Entry 5UKB (X-ray diffraction, 5.47 A resolution (low resolution: residue-level contacts below are approximate; hydrogen-bond / salt-bridge calls are withheld)); this record covers chains D and R of the 11 polymer chains in the assembly.

# Chain D
Molecule: Nucleocapsid
Organism: Vesicular stomatitis Indiana virus
Reference sequence: A6H4P1 (A6H4P1_9RHAB); residues 2-422 here = UniProt positions 2-422
Sequence (423 residues; numbered 0 to 422; the number before each row is that of its first residue; numbering starts at 0):
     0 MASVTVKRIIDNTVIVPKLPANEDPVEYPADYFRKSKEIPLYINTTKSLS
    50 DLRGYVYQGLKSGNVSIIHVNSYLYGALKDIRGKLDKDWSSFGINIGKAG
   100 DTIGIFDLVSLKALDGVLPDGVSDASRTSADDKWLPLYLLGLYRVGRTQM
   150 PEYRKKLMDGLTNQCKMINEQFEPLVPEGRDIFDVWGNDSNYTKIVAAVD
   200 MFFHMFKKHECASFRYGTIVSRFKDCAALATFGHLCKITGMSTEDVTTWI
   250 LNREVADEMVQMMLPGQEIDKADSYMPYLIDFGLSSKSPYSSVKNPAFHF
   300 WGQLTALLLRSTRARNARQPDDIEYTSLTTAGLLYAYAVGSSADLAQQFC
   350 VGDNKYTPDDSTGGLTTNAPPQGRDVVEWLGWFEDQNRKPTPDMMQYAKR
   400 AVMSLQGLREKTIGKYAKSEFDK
Disordered / not traced: 0-1, 115-116
Sequence notes: expression tag (0-1)

# Chain R
Molecule: 45-nt RNA strand
Organism: Escherichia coli
Sequence (45 nucleotides; row label = number of the first residue in the row):
     1 UUUUUUUUUUUUUUUUUUUUUUUUUUUUUUUUUUUUUUUUUUUUU

# Interface between chain D and chain R
Residue-residue contacts - 34 pairs, chain D then chain R:
  Asp-23(D) with U29(R)
  Arg-143(D) with U35(R); U36(R)
  Met-149(D) with U33(R)
  Glu-151(D) with U33(R)
  Tyr-152(D) with U33(R); U34(R); U35(R)
  Lys-206(D) with U37(R); U38(R)
  Ala-211(D) with U37(R)
  Arg-214(D) with U37(R)
  Tyr-215(D) with U36(R)
  Ile-218(D) with U35(R); U36(R)
  Val-219(D) with U35(R)
  Asp-224(D) with U30(R); U31(R)
  Cys-225(D) with U31(R)
  Ala-226(D) with U31(R); U32(R)
  Ile-279(D) with U30(R)
  Ser-285(D) with U30(R)
  Lys-286(D) with U29(R)
  Ser-290(D) with U31(R)
  Ser-291(D) with U31(R)
  Val-292(D) with U31(R)
  His-298(D) with U32(R)
  Arg-312(D) with U32(R)
  Asn-315(D) with U32(R)
  Arg-317(D) with U33(R)
  Arg-408(D) with U32(R); U33(R); U34(R)
Interface residues without a listed pair, chain D (27 interface residues in all): Lys-155, Ala-316

# Summary
The interface between chain D and chain R involves 27 residues on one side and 10 on the other.
Chain D is Nucleocapsid (Vesicular stomatitis Indiana virus) and chain R is a 45-nt RNA strand (Escherichia
coli); the structure, Vsv N protein in complex with inhibitory nanobody 1004, was determined by X-ray
diffraction together with 5UK4 from the same study.
